PDB entry 8I94 | X-ray diffraction, 2.43 A resolution | chain A

== Chain A ==
Name: Glycosyltransferase
Source organism: Nemophila menziesii
Notes: EC 2.4.1.-
UniProtKB: A0A292GEP7 (A0A292GEP7_NEMME); residue numbers follow UniProt; this construct covers 1-476
Sequence (482 residues; numbered -5 to 476; the number before each row is that of its first residue; numbers below 1 keep their minus sign (Ser-5 is residue -5)):
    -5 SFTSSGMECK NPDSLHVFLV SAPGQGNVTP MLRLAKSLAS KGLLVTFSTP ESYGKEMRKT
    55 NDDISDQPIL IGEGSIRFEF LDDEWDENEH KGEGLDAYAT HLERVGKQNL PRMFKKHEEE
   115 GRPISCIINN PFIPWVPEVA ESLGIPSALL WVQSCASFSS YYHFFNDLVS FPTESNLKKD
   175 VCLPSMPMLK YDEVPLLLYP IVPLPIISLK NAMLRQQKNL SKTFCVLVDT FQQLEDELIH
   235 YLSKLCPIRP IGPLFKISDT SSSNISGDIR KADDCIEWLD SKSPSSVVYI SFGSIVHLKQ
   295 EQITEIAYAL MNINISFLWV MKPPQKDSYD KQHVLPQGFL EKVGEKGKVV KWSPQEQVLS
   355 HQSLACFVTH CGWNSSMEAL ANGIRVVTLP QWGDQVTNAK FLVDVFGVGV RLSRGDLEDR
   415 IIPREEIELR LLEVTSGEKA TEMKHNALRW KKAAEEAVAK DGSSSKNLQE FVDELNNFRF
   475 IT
Disordered / not traced: -5 to 8, 83-88, 253-267, 319-325, 474-476
Sequence notes: expression tag (-5 to 0)
Ligand contacts: Luteolin (LU2; 2-(3,4-dihydroxyphenyl)-5,7-dihydroxy-4H-chromen-4-one): Phe126, Leu191, Ile200, Leu203, Ile289, Trp386, Gly387

== Summary ==
Ligands of chain A: Luteolin.
Chain A is Glycosyltransferase (Nemophila menziesii); the structure, Structure of flavone 4'-O-glucoside
7-O-glucosyltransferase from Nemophila menziesii, complex with luteolin, was determined by X-ray diffraction,
deposited together with 8I8Z and 8I90.
